6RE6 - chains 4 and 7 of the 31 polymer chains in the assembly; structure by electron microscopy, 3.40 A resolution.

== Chain 4 ==
Protein: Mitochondrial ATP synthase associated protein ASA4
Organism: Polytomella sp. Pringsheim 198.80
Reference sequence: D7NIZ2 (D7NIZ2_9CHLO); numbering as in UniProt (aligned over 1-294)
Amino-acid sequence (294 residues; row label = number of the first residue in the row):
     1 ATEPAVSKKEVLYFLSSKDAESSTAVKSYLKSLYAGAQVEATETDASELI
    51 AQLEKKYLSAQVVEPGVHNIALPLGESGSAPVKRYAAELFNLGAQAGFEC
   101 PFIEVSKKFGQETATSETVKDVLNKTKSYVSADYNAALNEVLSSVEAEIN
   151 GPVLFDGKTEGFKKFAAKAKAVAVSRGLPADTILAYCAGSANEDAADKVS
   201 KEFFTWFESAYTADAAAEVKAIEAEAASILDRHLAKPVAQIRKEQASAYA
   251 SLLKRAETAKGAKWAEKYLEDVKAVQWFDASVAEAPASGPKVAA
Disordered / not traced: 1-4

== Chain 7 ==
Protein: Mitochondrial ATP synthase associated protein ASA7
Organism: Polytomella sp. Pringsheim 198.80
Reference sequence: D8V7I2 (D8V7I2_9CHLO); residue numbers follow UniProt; this construct covers 1-190
Amino-acid sequence (190 residues; each row starts with the number of its first residue):
     1 MSSVRAGVEAGRRDLTTFTFSGLQDAPVAALSGSIKLNVAAKAGKAEVTV
    51 AAGAAKAATQVSAAALRKLSGSKISLAEVARISVLHSSIQNYLLSLSNER
   101 YQLLSQWPDFTTMYGKDFYYRAHPEDLKKFYDAADEYYKLYETVTEFDSL
   151 SALASQVVPNYAARRRSTVHPAIGSTVADGAFTNFLLSKQ
Disordered / not traced: 1-14

== How chain 4 and chain 7 interact ==
Residue-residue contacts (134; chain 4 residue first):
  Val63(4) - Arg165(7)
  Val63(4) - Pro171(7)  hydrophobic
  Glu64(4) - Ala162(7)
  Glu64(4) - Arg166(7)  salt bridge
  Val67(4) - Tyr161(7)  hydrophobic
  Val67(4) - Arg165(7)
  His68(4) - Ser83(7)
  His68(4) - Val84(7)  hydrogen bond (backbone-backbone)
  His68(4) - Leu85(7)  hydrogen bond (backbone-backbone)
  His68(4) - Val158(7)
  His68(4) - Ala162(7)
  Ile70(4) - Leu85(7)
  Ala71(4) - Val84(7)  hydrophobic
  Leu72(4) - Leu85(7)  hydrophobic
  Leu72(4) - Ser88(7)  hydrogen bond (backbone-side chain)
  Leu72(4) - Tyr161(7)
  Leu74(4) - Ile89(7)  hydrophobic
  Leu74(4) - Tyr92(7)  hydrophobic
  Gly75(4) - Tyr92(7)
  Tyr85(4) - Tyr161(7)  hydrogen bond
  Tyr85(4) - Arg165(7)
  Leu89(4) - Arg165(7)
  Leu89(4) - Ala172(7)  hydrophobic
  Phe90(4) - Ala172(7)  hydrophobic
  Gly93(4) - His170(7)
  Phe98(4) - Thr168(7)
  Phe98(4) - Val169(7)
  Phe98(4) - His170(7)
  Phe98(4) - Pro171(7)
  Glu99(4) - His170(7)  hydrogen bond (backbone-side chain)
  Pro101(4) - His170(7)
  Pro101(4) - Ile173(7)
  Phe102(4) - Gly180(7)
  Phe102(4) - Ala181(7)
  Phe102(4) - Asn184(7)
  Glu104(4) - Val169(7)
  Val105(4) - Val169(7)  hydrophobic
  Val105(4) - Ala178(7)  hydrophobic
  Val105(4) - Ala181(7)  hydrophobic
  Ser106(4) - Ala181(7)
  Lys108(4) - Thr168(7)
  Phe109(4) - Ala178(7)
  Phe109(4) - Ala181(7)
  Phe109(4) - Phe182(7)
  Phe109(4) - Phe185(7)
  Thr113(4) - Phe185(7)
  Val122(4) - Phe185(7)  hydrophobic
  Val122(4) - Leu186(7)  hydrophobic
  Leu123(4) - Phe182(7)  hydrophobic
  Thr126(4) - Phe182(7)
  Tyr129(4) - Val169(7)  hydrophobic
  Tyr129(4) - Ala178(7)
  Val130(4) - Asp179(7)
  Val130(4) - Phe182(7)  hydrophobic
  Ser131(4) - Ser175(7)
  Ser131(4) - Asp179(7)  hydrogen bond
  Tyr134(4) - Asp179(7)
  Tyr134(4) - Thr183(7)
  Leu138(4) - Phe182(7)  hydrophobic
  Leu138(4) - Leu186(7)  hydrophobic
  Phe155(4) - Phe185(7)  hydrophobic
  Phe155(4) - Leu186(7)  hydrophobic
  Phe155(4) - Gln190(7)  hydrogen bond (backbone-side chain)
  Asp156(4) - Lys189(7)
  Asp156(4) - Gln190(7)
  Gly157(4) - Lys189(7)
  Gly157(4) - Gln190(7)
  Lys158(4) - Lys189(7)
  Phe162(4) - Leu186(7)
  Phe162(4) - Ser188(7)
  Phe165(4) - Leu186(7)  hydrophobic
  Ala166(4) - Leu187(7)  hydrophobic
  Lys170(4) - Leu187(7)
  Ala173(4) - Thr183(7)
  Arg176(4) - Asp179(7)  salt bridge
  Leu178(4) - Asp179(7)
  Leu178(4) - Thr183(7)
  Ala180(4) - Leu187(7)  hydrophobic
  Ile183(4) - Gly180(7)
  Ile183(4) - Thr183(7)
  Ile183(4) - Asn184(7)  hydrogen bond (backbone-side chain)
  Leu184(4) - Asn184(7)
  Leu184(4) - Leu187(7)  hydrophobic
  Leu184(4) - Ser188(7)
  Cys187(4) - Asn184(7)
  Trp206(4) - Thr176(7)
  Trp206(4) - Gly180(7)
  Phe207(4) - Val177(7)  hydrophobic
  Ala210(4) - Thr176(7)  hydrogen bond (backbone-side chain)
  Ala210(4) - Val177(7)  hydrophobic
  Asp214(4) - Gly174(7)
  Asp214(4) - Ser175(7)  hydrogen bond (side chain-backbone)
  Asp214(4) - Thr176(7)  hydrogen bond
  Asp214(4) - Val177(7)  hydrogen bond (side chain-backbone)
  Glu218(4) - Tyr161(7)
  Glu218(4) - Arg164(7)  salt bridge
  Glu218(4) - Arg165(7)  salt bridge
  Ile222(4) - Val157(7)  hydrophobic
  Ile222(4) - Tyr161(7)  hydrophobic
  Glu223(4) - Tyr92(7)
  Glu225(4) - Gln156(7)
  Glu225(4) - Val157(7)
  Ala226(4) - Leu93(7)
  Ala227(4) - Leu96(7)  hydrophobic
  Ile229(4) - Leu153(7)  hydrophobic
  Leu230(4) - Leu93(7)  hydrophobic
  Leu230(4) - Leu96(7)  hydrophobic
  Leu230(4) - Ser97(7)
  Leu230(4) - Leu150(7)  hydrophobic
  Leu230(4) - Leu153(7)  hydrophobic
  Asp231(4) - Arg100(7)  salt bridge
  His233(4) - Thr143(7)
  His233(4) - Ser149(7)  hydrogen bond
  His233(4) - Leu153(7)
  Leu234(4) - Arg100(7)
  Leu234(4) - Thr143(7)
  Leu234(4) - Val144(7)  hydrophobic
  Ala235(4) - Lys139(7)  hydrogen bond (backbone-side chain)
  Lys236(4) - Thr143(7)  hydrogen bond (backbone-side chain)
  Pro237(4) - Thr143(7)
  Val238(4) - Glu142(7)
  Val238(4) - Thr143(7)
  Val238(4) - Glu146(7)
  Ile241(4) - Thr143(7)
  Ile241(4) - Ser149(7)
  Arg242(4) - Glu146(7)  salt bridge
  Gln245(4) - Ser149(7)  hydrogen bond (side chain-backbone)
  Gln245(4) - Ala152(7)
  Val275(4) - Arg81(7)
  Val275(4) - Ile82(7)  hydrophobic
  Phe278(4) - Arg81(7)
  Asp279(4) - Arg81(7)  salt bridge
  Pro290(4) - Val79(7)  hydrophobic
  Val292(4) - Val79(7)  hydrophobic
Interface residues without a listed pair, chain 4 (80 interface residues in all): Lys56, Ala60, Asn69, Ala86, Gly110, Ala169, Tyr211
Interface residues without a listed pair, chain 7 (57 interface residues in all): Ala80, Asp148, Asn160, Ser167

== In short ==
The interface between chain 4 and chain 7 involves 80 residues on one side and 57 on the other; the contacts
include 16 hydrogen bonds and 7 salt bridges. Among the polar pairs are Glu64(4)-Arg166(7),
Arg176(4)-Asp179(7) and Glu218(4)-Arg164(7).
Chain 4 is Mitochondrial ATP synthase associated protein ASA4 and chain 7 is Mitochondrial ATP synthase
associated protein ASA7, both from Polytomella sp. Pringsheim 198.80; the structure, Cryo-EM structure of
Polytomella F-ATP synthase, Rotary substate 2C, monomer-masked refinement, was determined by electron
microscopy together with 6RD4, 6RD5, 6RD6, 6RD7, 6RD8, 6RD9 and 46 further entries from the same study.
